Entry 8FXP (electron microscopy, 4.04 A resolution (low resolution: residue-level contacts below are approximate; hydrogen-bond / salt-bridge calls are withheld)); this record covers chains j and 0A of the 64 polymer chains in the assembly.

[Chain j]
Protein: Major capsid protein, gp9
From: Agrobacterium phage Milano
UniProt: A0A482MFS6 (A0A482MFS6_9CAUD); residue numbers follow UniProt; this construct covers 1-465
Sequence (465 residues; row label = number of the first residue in the row):
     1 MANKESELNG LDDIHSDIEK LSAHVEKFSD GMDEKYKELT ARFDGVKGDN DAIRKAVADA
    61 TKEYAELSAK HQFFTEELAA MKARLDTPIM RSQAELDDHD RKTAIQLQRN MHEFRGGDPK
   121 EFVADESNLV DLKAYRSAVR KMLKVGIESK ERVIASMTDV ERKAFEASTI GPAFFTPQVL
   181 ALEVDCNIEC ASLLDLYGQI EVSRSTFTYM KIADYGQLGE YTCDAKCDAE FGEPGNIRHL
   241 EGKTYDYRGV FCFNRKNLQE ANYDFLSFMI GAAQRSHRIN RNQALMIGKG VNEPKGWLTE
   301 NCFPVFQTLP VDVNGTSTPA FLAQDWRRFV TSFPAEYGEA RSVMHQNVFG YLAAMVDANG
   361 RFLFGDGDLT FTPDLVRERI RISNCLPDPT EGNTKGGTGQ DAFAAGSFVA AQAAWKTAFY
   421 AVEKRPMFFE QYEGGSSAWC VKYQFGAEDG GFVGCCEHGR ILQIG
Unresolved in the structure: 1-175, 465
Cystine bridges: C190-C385, C302-C456

[Chain 0A]
Protein: Linking protein 1, gp16
From: Agrobacterium phage Milano
UniProt: A0A482MFR0 (A0A482MFR0_9CAUD); numbering as in UniProt (aligned over 1-217)
Sequence (217 residues; row label = number of the first residue in the row):
     1 MDCRNLCGAA APSRLVQPGC FICRGVAVSI PPAAPGPATS VFDTPPSTFS LRPDGTIIAG
    61 TGIRGDHASV GTDGTIEMFI VPFIGDVTGS ELTHPYAVEL QDGEELAIAF GVTLKSGYGA
   121 RITEYYDVSL FLENGGNSKE LTLQPANTKS GYVWSDGHGY NITDSDGDLH TVQNVTRPVW
   181 FEMTEPGIVG VIMEARYKAT GLVSSSISIT VNVTYAD
Unresolved in the structure: 20-217

[How chain j and chain 0A interact]
Contacting residue pairs - 20 pairs, chain j then chain 0A:
  A213(j) with R4(0A)
  D214(j) with R4(0A)
  N236(j) with R4(0A)
  E300(j) with L6(0A)
  N301(j) with A10(0A)
  C302(j) with L6(0A)
  V305(j) with A10(0A); P12(0A); S13(0A)
  F306(j) with P12(0A); S13(0A); L15(0A)
  Q307(j) with P12(0A); S13(0A); R14(0A)
  T308(j) with R14(0A)
  L309(j) with R14(0A); V16(0A)
  P310(j) with R14(0A)
  R328(j) with Q17(0A)
Other interface residues (no listed pair), chain j (18 interface residues in all): R238, Q324, S332, Q463, I464
Other interface residues (no listed pair), chain 0A (11 interface residues in all): D2, A11

[Overview]
18 residues of chain j face 11 of chain 0A across their interface.
Chain j is Major capsid protein, gp9 and chain 0A is Linking protein 1, gp16, both from Agrobacterium phage
Milano; the structure, Structure of capsid of Agrobacterium phage Milano, was determined by electron
microscopy (same publication as 8FWE, 8FWG, 8FWM and 8FXR).
